Entry 5M16 (X-ray diffraction, 1.62 A resolution); this record covers chain A.

== Chain A ==
Protein: Alpha-galactosidase
Organism: Thermotoga maritima
Notes: EC 3.2.1.22
UniProt: O33835 (O33835_THEMT); residue numbers follow UniProt; this construct covers 1-552
Sequence (575 residues; each row starts with the number of its first residue; numbers below 1 keep their minus sign (Met-22 is residue -22)):
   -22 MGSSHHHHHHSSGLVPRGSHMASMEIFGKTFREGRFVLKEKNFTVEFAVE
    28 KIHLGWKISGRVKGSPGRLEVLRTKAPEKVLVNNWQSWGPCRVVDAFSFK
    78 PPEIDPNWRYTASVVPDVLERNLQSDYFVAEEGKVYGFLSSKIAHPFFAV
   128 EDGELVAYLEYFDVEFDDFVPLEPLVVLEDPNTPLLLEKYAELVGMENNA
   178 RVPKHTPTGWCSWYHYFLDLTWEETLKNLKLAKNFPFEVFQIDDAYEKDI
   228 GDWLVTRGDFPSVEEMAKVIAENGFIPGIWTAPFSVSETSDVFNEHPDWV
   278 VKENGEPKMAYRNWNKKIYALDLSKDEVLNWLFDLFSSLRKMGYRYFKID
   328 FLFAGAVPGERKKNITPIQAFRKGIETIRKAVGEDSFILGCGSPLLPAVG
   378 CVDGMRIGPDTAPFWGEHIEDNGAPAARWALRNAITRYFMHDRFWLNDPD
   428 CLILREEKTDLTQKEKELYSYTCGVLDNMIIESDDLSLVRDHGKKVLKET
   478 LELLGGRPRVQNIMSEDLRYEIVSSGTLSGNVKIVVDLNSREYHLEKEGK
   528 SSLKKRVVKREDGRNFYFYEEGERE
Disordered / not traced: -22 to -8, 526-552
Differences from the reference sequence: initiating methionine (-22); expression tag (-21 to 0)
Bound ions: Mg2+: Asp419, Asp454
Small-molecule neighbours: 7D2 ((1R,2S,3S,4S,5S,6S)-1-(hydroxymethyl)bicyclo[4.1.0]heptane-2,3,4,5-tetrol): Trp65, Trp190, Tyr191, Asp220, Asp221, Trp257, Trp291, Lys325, Asp327, Phe328, Cys368, Arg383, Asp387, Asp427
What the authors report for this chain:
  - binding site for 7D2: Asp387
  - catalytic residues: Asp327, Asp387

== Overview ==
Ligands of chain A: compound 7D2. Asp419 and Asp454 coordinate Mg2+. From the paper: catalytic residues Asp327
and Asp387; a binding site for 7D2 at Asp387.
Chain A is Alpha-galactosidase (Thermotoga maritima); the structure, Structure of GH36 alpha-galactosidase
from Thermotoga maritima in complex with a hydrolysed cyclopropyl carbasugar, was determined by X-ray
diffraction (same publication as 5M0X, 5M12 and 5M1I).
